PDB entry 6ZTV | X-ray diffraction, 1.78 A resolution | chains A and D of the 4 polymer chains in the assembly

Chain A (and D):
Name: Catalase HPII
From: Escherichia coli K-12
Notes: EC 1.11.1.6; engineered mutation(s): S99N; chain D of this document is another copy of the same molecule, construct and numbering; everything in this record applies to it too
UniProtKB: P21179 (CATE_ECOLI); numbering as in UniProt (aligned over 1-753)
Sequence (753 residues; each row starts with the number of its first residue):
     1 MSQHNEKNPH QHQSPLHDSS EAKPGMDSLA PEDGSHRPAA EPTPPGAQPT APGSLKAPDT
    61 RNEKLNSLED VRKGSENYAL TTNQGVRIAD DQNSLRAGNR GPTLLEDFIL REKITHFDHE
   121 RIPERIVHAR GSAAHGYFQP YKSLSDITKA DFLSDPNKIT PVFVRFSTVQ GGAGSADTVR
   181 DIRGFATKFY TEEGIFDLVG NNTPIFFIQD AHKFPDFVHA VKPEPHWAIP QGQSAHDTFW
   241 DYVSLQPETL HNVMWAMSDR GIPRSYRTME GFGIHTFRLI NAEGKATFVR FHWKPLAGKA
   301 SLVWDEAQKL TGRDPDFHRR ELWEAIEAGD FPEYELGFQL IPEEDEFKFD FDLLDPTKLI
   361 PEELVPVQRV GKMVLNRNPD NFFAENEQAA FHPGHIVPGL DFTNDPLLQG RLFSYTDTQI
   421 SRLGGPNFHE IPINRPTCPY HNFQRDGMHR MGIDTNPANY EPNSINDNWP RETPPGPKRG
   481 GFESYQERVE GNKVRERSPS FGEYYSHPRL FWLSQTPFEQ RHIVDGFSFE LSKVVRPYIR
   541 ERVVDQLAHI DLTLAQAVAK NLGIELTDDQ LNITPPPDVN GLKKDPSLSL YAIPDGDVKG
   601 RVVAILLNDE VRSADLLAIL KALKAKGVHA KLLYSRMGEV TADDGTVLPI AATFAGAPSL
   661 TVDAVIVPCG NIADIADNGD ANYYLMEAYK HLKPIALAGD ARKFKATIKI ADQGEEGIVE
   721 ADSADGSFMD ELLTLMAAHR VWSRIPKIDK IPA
Not modelled in the structure: 1-27
Modified positions: Cys-669 (cysteinesulfonic acid; OCS)
Sequence notes: variant Asn-99 (Ser in P21179)
Metal / ion sites: cis-heme d hydroxychlorin gamma-spirolactone Fe near Tyr-415 (its only coordinating residue here)
Residues lining bound ligands:
  - cis-heme d hydroxychlorin gamma-spirolactone (HDD), molecule 1: Ile-114, Phe-117, Asp-118
  - cis-heme d hydroxychlorin gamma-spirolactone (HDD), molecule 2: Arg-125, Ile-126, Val-127, His-128, Arg-165, Ser-167, Gly-184, Phe-185, Ala-186, Val-199, Gly-200, Asn-201, Phe-206, Ala-211, Phe-214, Ile-274, His-275, Phe-391, Leu-407, Gly-410, Arg-411, Ser-414, Tyr-415, Thr-418, Gln-419, Arg-422

Chain A / chain D interface:
Contacting residue pairs (259; chain A residue first):
  Leu-29(A) with Leu-245(D), hydrophobic; Arg-542(D), hydrogen bond (backbone-side chain)
  Pro-31(A) with Tyr-538(D); Arg-542(D)
  Ser-35(A) with Tyr-538(D)
  His-36(A) with Arg-536(D), hydrogen bond (backbone-side chain); Tyr-538(D)
  Pro-49(A) with Val-535(D); Arg-536(D)
  Thr-50(A) with His-226(D), hydrogen bond; Trp-227(D)
  Ala-51(A) with His-226(D)
  Pro-52(A) with His-226(D)
  Asp-90(A) with Arg-495(D)
  Asp-91(A) with His-212(D), salt bridge; Lys-213(D); Asp-216(D)
  Gln-92(A) with Asp-210(D); Lys-213(D), hydrogen bond; Arg-497(D), hydrogen bond (backbone-side chain)
  Asn-93(A) with Asp-210(D); His-212(D); Arg-495(D); Glu-496(D); Arg-497(D), hydrogen bond
  Ser-94(A) with Asp-210(D), hydrogen bond; His-212(D); Val-494(D); Arg-495(D)
  Leu-95(A) with Lys-493(D); Val-494(D); Arg-495(D)
  Arg-96(A) with Asp-210(D), salt bridge; Pro-406(D); Asn-492(D); Lys-493(D); Val-494(D), hydrogen bond (backbone-backbone); Glu-496(D), hydrogen bond (side chain-backbone)
  Ala-97(A) with Val-489(D), hydrophobic; Asn-492(D)
  Gly-98(A) with Gly-491(D); Asn-492(D), hydrogen bond (backbone-backbone); Val-494(D)
  Asn-99(A) with Val-494(D); Glu-496(D), hydrogen bond; Ser-498(D); Pro-499(D)
  Arg-100(A) with Glu-346(D), salt bridge; Phe-347(D); Asp-352(D), salt bridge; Leu-354(D); Asn-404(D), hydrogen bond (backbone-side chain); Ser-498(D)
  Gly-101(A) with Asn-404(D)
  Pro-102(A) with Asn-404(D); Gln-409(D)
  Thr-103(A) with Gln-409(D), hydrogen bond (backbone-side chain)
  Leu-104(A) with Lys-493(D)
  Glu-106(A) with Lys-493(D), salt bridge
  Asp-107(A) with Arg-495(D), salt bridge
  Ile-109(A) with Arg-495(D)
  Leu-110(A) with His-212(D)
  Arg-111(A) with Phe-413(D)
  Lys-113(A) with His-212(D), hydrogen bond (side chain-backbone); Asp-216(D), salt bridge
  Ile-114(A) with Ala-211(D); Pro-215(D); Phe-413(D), hydrophobic; Ser-414(D)
  Thr-115(A) with Phe-413(D); Asp-417(D)
  Phe-117(A) with Ile-126(D); Phe-214(D), hydrophobic; Pro-215(D), hydrophobic; Val-218(D), hydrophobic
  Asp-118(A) with Ile-126(D); Phe-413(D); Ser-414(D), hydrogen bond; Asp-417(D); Thr-418(D), hydrogen bond (backbone-side chain)
  His-119(A) with Asp-417(D), salt bridge; Thr-418(D); Ser-421(D), hydrogen bond
  Glu-120(A) with Ile-126(D); His-219(D), salt bridge
  Arg-121(A) with Pro-123(D); Glu-124(D); Ile-126(D), hydrogen bond (side chain-backbone); Lys-222(D)
  Pro-123(A) with Arg-121(D); Pro-123(D)
  Glu-124(A) with Arg-121(D)
  Ile-126(A) with Phe-117(D), hydrophobic; Asp-118(D); Glu-120(D); Arg-121(D), hydrogen bond (backbone-side chain)
  Gly-174(A) with Gly-174(D); Ser-175(D); Gln-231(D)
  Ser-175(A) with Gly-174(D), hydrogen bond (backbone-backbone)
  Asp-210(A) with Gln-92(D); Asn-93(D); Ser-94(D), hydrogen bond; Arg-96(D), salt bridge
  Ala-211(A) with Ile-114(D)
  His-212(A) with Asp-91(D), salt bridge; Asn-93(D); Ser-94(D); Leu-110(D); Lys-113(D), hydrogen bond (backbone-side chain)
  Lys-213(A) with Asp-91(D); Gln-92(D), hydrogen bond
  Phe-214(A) with Phe-117(D), hydrophobic
  Pro-215(A) with Ile-114(D), hydrophobic; Phe-117(D), hydrophobic
  Asp-216(A) with Asp-91(D); Lys-113(D), salt bridge
  Val-218(A) with Phe-117(D), hydrophobic
  His-219(A) with Glu-120(D), salt bridge
  Lys-222(A) with Arg-121(D)
  Pro-225(A) with Asn-381(D); Phe-382(D), hydrogen bond (backbone-backbone)
  His-226(A) with Thr-50(D), hydrogen bond; Ala-51(D); Pro-52(D); Trp-323(D); Asp-380(D); Phe-382(D), hydrogen bond (backbone-backbone)
  Trp-227(A) with Thr-50(D); Arg-319(D); Arg-320(D); Trp-323(D), hydrophobic; Phe-382(D)
  Ala-228(A) with Arg-319(D), hydrogen bond (backbone-side chain); Phe-382(D), hydrophobic
  Ile-229(A) with Asp-316(D); Arg-319(D); Arg-320(D)
  Pro-230(A) with Asp-316(D)
  Gln-231(A) with Gly-174(D); Asp-316(D), hydrogen bond (backbone-side chain)
  Gln-233(A) with Pro-315(D)
  Asp-305(A) with Arg-313(D), salt bridge
  Gln-308(A) with Gly-312(D); Arg-313(D), hydrogen bond
  Lys-309(A) with Arg-313(D)
  Thr-311(A) with Gly-312(D), hydrogen bond (side chain-backbone)
  Gly-312(A) with Gln-308(D); Thr-311(D), hydrogen bond (backbone-side chain); Gly-312(D)
  Arg-313(A) with Asp-305(D), salt bridge; Gln-308(D), hydrogen bond; Lys-309(D)
  Pro-315(A) with Gln-233(D)
  Asp-316(A) with Ile-229(D); Pro-230(D); Gln-231(D), hydrogen bond (side chain-backbone)
  Arg-319(A) with Trp-227(D); Ala-228(D), hydrogen bond (side chain-backbone); Ile-229(D)
  Arg-320(A) with Trp-227(D); Ile-229(D)
  Trp-323(A) with His-226(D); Trp-227(D), hydrophobic
  Glu-346(A) with Arg-100(D), salt bridge
  Phe-347(A) with Arg-100(D)
  Asp-352(A) with Arg-100(D), salt bridge
  Leu-354(A) with Arg-100(D)
  Asp-380(A) with His-226(D)
  Asn-381(A) with Pro-225(D)
  Phe-382(A) with Pro-225(D), hydrogen bond (backbone-backbone); His-226(D), hydrogen bond (backbone-backbone); Trp-227(D); Ala-228(D), hydrophobic
  Asn-404(A) with Arg-100(D), hydrogen bond (side chain-backbone); Gly-101(D); Pro-102(D)
  Pro-406(A) with Arg-96(D)
  Gln-409(A) with Pro-102(D); Thr-103(D), hydrogen bond (side chain-backbone)
  Phe-413(A) with Arg-111(D); Ile-114(D), hydrophobic; Thr-115(D); Asp-118(D)
  Ser-414(A) with Asp-118(D), hydrogen bond
  Asp-417(A) with Thr-115(D); Asp-118(D); His-119(D), salt bridge
  Thr-418(A) with Asp-118(D), hydrogen bond (side chain-backbone); His-119(D)
  Ser-421(A) with His-119(D), hydrogen bond
  Val-489(A) with Ala-97(D), hydrophobic; Pro-102(D)
  Gly-491(A) with Gly-98(D)
  Asn-492(A) with Arg-96(D); Ala-97(D); Gly-98(D), hydrogen bond (backbone-backbone)
  Lys-493(A) with Leu-95(D); Arg-96(D); Leu-104(D); Glu-106(D), salt bridge
  Val-494(A) with Ser-94(D); Leu-95(D); Arg-96(D), hydrogen bond (backbone-backbone); Gly-98(D); Asn-99(D)
  Arg-495(A) with Asp-90(D); Asn-93(D); Ser-94(D); Leu-95(D); Asp-107(D), salt bridge; Ile-109(D)
  Glu-496(A) with Asn-93(D); Arg-96(D), hydrogen bond (backbone-side chain); Asn-99(D), hydrogen bond
  Arg-497(A) with Gln-92(D), hydrogen bond (side chain-backbone); Asn-93(D), hydrogen bond; Arg-96(D)
  Ser-498(A) with Asn-99(D)
  Pro-499(A) with Asn-99(D)
  Ser-532(A) with Met-637(D)
  Lys-533(A) with Gly-656(D), hydrogen bond (side chain-backbone)
  Val-535(A) with Pro-49(D)
  Arg-536(A) with His-36(D), hydrogen bond (side chain-backbone); Pro-49(D)
  Tyr-538(A) with Pro-31(D); Ser-35(D); His-36(D)
  Arg-540(A) with Met-637(D)
  Arg-542(A) with Leu-29(D), hydrogen bond (side chain-backbone); Pro-31(D)
  Lys-560(A) with Arg-636(D)
  Asn-561(A) with Arg-636(D); Met-637(D), hydrogen bond (backbone-backbone)
  Leu-562(A) with Met-637(D); Gly-638(D)
  Gly-563(A) with Met-637(D), hydrogen bond (backbone-backbone)
  Arg-636(A) with Lys-560(D); Asn-561(D)
  Met-637(A) with Ser-532(D); Arg-540(D); Asn-561(D), hydrogen bond (backbone-backbone); Leu-562(D); Gly-563(D), hydrogen bond (backbone-backbone)
  Gly-638(A) with Leu-562(D)
  Gly-656(A) with Lys-533(D)
  Asp-677(A) with Lys-750(D)
  Gly-679(A) with Asp-749(D), hydrogen bond (backbone-backbone); Ile-751(D); Pro-752(D)
  Tyr-683(A) with Tyr-683(D); Pro-752(D); Ala-753(D), hydrophobic
  Asp-749(A) with Gly-679(D), hydrogen bond (backbone-backbone)
  Ile-751(A) with Gly-679(D)
  Pro-752(A) with Gly-679(D); Asn-682(D); Tyr-683(D)
  Ala-753(A) with Tyr-683(D), hydrophobic
Also at the interface, not in a pair above, chain A (138 interface residues in all): Ala-30, Gln-48, Ile-122, Arg-125, Val-127, Arg-130, Leu-245, Gln-246, Glu-324, Ile-420, Glu-490, Ser-500, Phe-529, Thr-653, Ala-655, Asn-678, Asp-680, Asn-682, Met-686, Lys-690, Lys-750
Also at the interface, not in a pair above, chain D (138 interface residues in all): Ala-30, Gln-48, Ile-122, Arg-125, Val-127, Arg-130, Gln-246, Glu-324, Pro-379, Ile-420, Ser-500, Phe-529, Thr-653, Ala-655, Asp-677, Asn-678, Asp-680, Met-686, Lys-690

Overview:
Chain A and chain D each contribute 138 residues to their interface, with 56 hydrogen bonds and 20 salt
bridges. Among the polar pairs are Asp-91(A)/His-212(D), Arg-96(A)/Asp-210(D) and Arg-100(A)/Glu-346(D).
Ligands of chain A: cis-heme d hydroxychlorin gamma-spirolactone.
Chain A and chain D are both Catalase HPII (Escherichia coli K-12); the structure, Crystal Structure of
catalase HPII from Escherichia coli (serendipitously crystallized), was determined by X-ray diffraction
together with 6ZTW and 6ZTX from the same study.
